PDB entry 7XK3 | electron microscopy, 3.10 A resolution | chains D and F of the 6 polymer chains in the assembly

== Chain D ==
Name: Na(+)-translocating NADH-quinone reductase subunit D
From: Vibrio cholerae O395
Notes: EC 7.2.1.1
UniProt: A5F5Y6 (NQRD_VIBC3); residue numbers follow UniProt; this construct covers 1-210
Chain sequence (210 residues; numbered 1 to 210; the number before each row is that of its first residue):
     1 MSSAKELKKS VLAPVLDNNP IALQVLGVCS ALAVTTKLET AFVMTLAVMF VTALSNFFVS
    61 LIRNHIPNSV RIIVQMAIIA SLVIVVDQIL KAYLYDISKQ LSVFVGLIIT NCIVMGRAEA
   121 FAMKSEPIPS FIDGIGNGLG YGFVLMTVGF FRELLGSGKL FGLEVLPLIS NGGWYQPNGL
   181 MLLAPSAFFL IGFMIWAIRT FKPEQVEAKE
Not modelled in the structure: 1-6
Small-molecule neighbours: 2Fe-2S cluster (FES): G27, V28, C29, N111, C112
What the authors report for this chain:
  - 2Fe-2S cluster coordination: C29, C112

== Chain F ==
Name: Na(+)-translocating NADH-quinone reductase subunit F
From: Vibrio cholerae O395
Notes: EC 7.2.1.1
UniProt: A5F5Y4 (NQRF_VIBC3); numbering as in UniProt (aligned over 1-408)
Chain sequence (414 residues; numbered 1 to 414; the number before each row is that of its first residue):
     1 MSTIIFGVVM FTLIILALVL VILFAKSKLV PTGDITISIN GDPEKAIVTQ PGGKLLTALA
    61 GAGVFVSSAC GGGGSCGQCR VKIKSGGGDI LPTELDHISK GEAREGERLA CQVAVKADMD
   121 LELPEEIFGV KKWECTVISN DNKATFIKEL KLAIPDGESV PFRAGGYIQI EAPAHHVKYA
   181 DFDVPEKYRG DWDKFNLFRY ESKVDEPIIR AYSMANYPEE FGIIMLNVRI ATPPPNNPNV
   241 PPGQMSSYIW SLKAGDKCTI SGPFGEFFAK DTDAEMVFIG GGAGMAPMRS HIFDQLKRLK
   301 SKRKMSYWYG ARSKREMFYV EDFDGLAAEN DNFVWHCALS DPQPEDNWTG YTGFIHNVLY
   361 ENYLKDHEAP EDCEYYMCGP PMMNAAVINM LKNLGVEEEN ILLDDFGGHH HHHH
Not modelled in the structure: 409-414
Differences from the reference sequence: expression tag (409-414)
Small-molecule neighbours:
  - FAD (flavin-adenine dinucleotide): Y167, R210, A211, Y212, S213, N227, V228, R229, A231, T232, P233, P234, V240, P241, P242, G243, Q244, M245, S246, F406, G407
  - 2Fe-2S cluster (FES): L56, S68, A69, C70, G71, G72, G73, G74, C76, G77, Q78, C79, L109, C111
Curated features (UniProtKB/Swiss-Prot):
  - binding site ([2Fe-2S] cluster): C70, C76, C79, C111
  - mutagenesis: C70 (C70A: Loss of the 2Fe-2S center, but does not affect flavin content. Exhibits very low NADH:quinone oxidoreductase activity), C76 (C76A: Loss of the 2Fe-2S center, but does not affect flavin content. Exhibits very low NADH:quinone oxidoreductase activity), C79 (C79A: Loss of the 2Fe-2S center, but does not affect flavin content. Exhibits very low NADH:quinone oxidoreductase activity), C111 (C111A: Loss of the 2Fe-2S center, but does not affect flavin content. Exhibits very low NADH:quinone oxidoreductase activity), R210 (R210L: Decreases flavin content, but does not affect the 2Fe-2S center. Exhibits very low NADH:quinone oxidoreductase activity), Y212 (Y212L: Decreases flavin content, but does not affect the 2Fe-2S center. Exhibits very low NADH:quinone oxidoreductase activity), S246 (S246A: Decreases flavin content, but does not affect the 2Fe-2S center. Exhibits very low NADH:quinone oxidoreductase activity)

== How chain D and chain F interact ==
Residue-residue contacts (5; chain D residue first):
  S69(D) - L23(F)
  S69(D) - K26(F)
  V70(D) - V19(F)  hydrophobic
  I73(D) - V19(F)  hydrophobic
  I73(D) - I22(F)  hydrophobic
Other interface residues (no listed pair), chain D (4 interface residues in all): S81
Other interface residues (no listed pair), chain F (6 interface residues in all): F11, I15

== Summary ==
The interface between chain D and chain F involves 4 residues on one side and 6 on the other. Ligands of chain
D: 2Fe-2S cluster. Bound to chain F: 2Fe-2S cluster and flavin-adenine dinucleotide. UniProt lists 4 [2Fe-2S]
cluster-binding residues and 7 mutagenesis sites on chain F. From the paper: 2Fe-2S cluster coordination by
C29(D) and C112(D).
Chain D is Na(+)-translocating NADH-quinone reductase subunit D and chain F is Na(+)-translocating
NADH-quinone reductase subunit F, both from Vibrio cholerae O395; the structure, Cryo-EM structure of
Na+-pumping NADH-ubiquinone oxidoreductase from Vibrio cholerae, state 1, was determined by electron
microscopy together with 7XK4, 7XK5, 7XK6 and 7XK7 from the same study.
